PDB entry 7D56 | X-ray diffraction, 3.17 A resolution | chain C

# Chain C
Protein: Protein-arginine deiminase type-3
Organism: Homo sapiens
Notes: EC 3.5.3.15
Reference sequence: Q9ULW8 (PADI3_HUMAN); numbering as in UniProt (aligned over 1-664)
Chain sequence (664 residues; numbered 1 to 664; the number before each row is that of its first residue):
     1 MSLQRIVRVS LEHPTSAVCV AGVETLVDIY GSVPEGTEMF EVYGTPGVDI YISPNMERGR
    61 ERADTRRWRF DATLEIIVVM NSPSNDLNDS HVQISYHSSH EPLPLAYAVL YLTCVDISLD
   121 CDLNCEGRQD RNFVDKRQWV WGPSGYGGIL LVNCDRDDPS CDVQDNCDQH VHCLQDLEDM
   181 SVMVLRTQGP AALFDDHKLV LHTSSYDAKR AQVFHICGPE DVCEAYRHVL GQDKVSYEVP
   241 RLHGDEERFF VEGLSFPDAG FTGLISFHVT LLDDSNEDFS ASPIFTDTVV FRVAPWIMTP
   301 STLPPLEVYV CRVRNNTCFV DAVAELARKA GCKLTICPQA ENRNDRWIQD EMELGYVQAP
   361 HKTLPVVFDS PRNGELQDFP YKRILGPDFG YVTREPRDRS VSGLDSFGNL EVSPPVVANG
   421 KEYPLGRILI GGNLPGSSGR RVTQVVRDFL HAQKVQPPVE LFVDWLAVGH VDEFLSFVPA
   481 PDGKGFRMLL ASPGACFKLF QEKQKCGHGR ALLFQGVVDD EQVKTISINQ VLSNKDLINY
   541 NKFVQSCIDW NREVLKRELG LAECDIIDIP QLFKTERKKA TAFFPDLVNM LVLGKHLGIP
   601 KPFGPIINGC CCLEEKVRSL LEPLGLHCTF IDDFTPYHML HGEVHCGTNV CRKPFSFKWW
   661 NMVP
Disordered / not traced: 125-133, 276-280, 343-345, 399-401, 437-440
Covalently attached groups: Cl-amidine (BFB) linked to Cys-646
Ion coordination: Ca2+ site 1: Asn-153, Asp-155, Asp-157, Asp-165, Asp-176, Asp-179; Ca2+ site 2: Asp-157, Asp-179, Asp-388; Ca2+ site 3: Asp-165, Asp-168, Asp-176; Ca2+ site 4: Glu-351, Asp-369, Ser-370, Asn-373; Ca2+ site 5: Glu-353, Phe-407, Leu-410, Glu-411
Residues lining bound ligands: Cl-amidine (BFB; N-[(1S)-1-(aminocarbonyl)-4-(ethanimidoylamino)butyl]benzamide): Trp-347, Asp-350, Arg-372, Gly-408, Val-468, His-470, Asp-472, Asn-589, Leu-640, His-641, Gly-642

# Overview
Covalently linked Cl-amidine: at Cys-646. Asn-153, Asp-155, Asp-157, Asp-165, Asp-176 and Asp-179 coordinate
Ca2+ site 1. Asp-157, Asp-179 and Asp-388 coordinate Ca2+ site 2.
Chain C is Protein-arginine deiminase type-3 (Homo sapiens); the structure, Structure of the peptidylarginine
deiminase type III (PAD3) in complex with Cl-amidine, was determined by X-ray diffraction, deposited together
with 7D4Y, 7D5R, 7D5V, 7D8N and 7DAN.
